Entry 7CXY (X-ray diffraction, 2.20 A resolution); this record covers chains A and B.

[Chain A (and B)]
Name: Carbonic anhydrase
From: Neosartorya fumigata (strain ATCC MYA-4609 / Af293 / CBS 101355 / FGSC A1100)
Notes: EC 4.2.1.1; chain B of this document is another copy of the same molecule, construct and numbering; everything in this record applies to it too
UniProt: A4DA32 (A4DA32_ASPFU); numbering as in UniProt (aligned over 1-228)
Amino-acid sequence (228 residues; numbered 1 to 228; the number before each row is that of its first residue):
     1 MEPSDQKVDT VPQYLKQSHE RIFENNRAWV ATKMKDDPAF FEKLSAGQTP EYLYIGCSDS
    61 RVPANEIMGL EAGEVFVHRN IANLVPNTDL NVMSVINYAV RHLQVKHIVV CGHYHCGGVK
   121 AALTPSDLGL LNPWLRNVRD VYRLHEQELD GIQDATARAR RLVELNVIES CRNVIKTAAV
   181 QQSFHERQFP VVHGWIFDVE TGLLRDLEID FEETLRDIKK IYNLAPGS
Disordered / not traced: 1-8, 223-228 (chain B: 1-15, 223-228)
Differences from the reference sequence: engineered mutation Ala-159 (Tyr in A4DA32)
Metal / ion sites: Zn2+: Cys-57, Asp-59, His-113, Cys-116
Reported in the primary citation:
  - Zn2+ coordination: Cys-57, Asp-59, His-113, Cys-116
  - contacts within the chain: Asp-59/Gly-117 (backbone contact), Asp-59/Gly-118 (backbone contact)

[Interface between chain A and chain B]
Contacting residue pairs (135; chain A residue first):
  Asp-9(A) with Phe-184(B); His-185(B), salt bridge
  Thr-10(A) with Phe-184(B)
  Val-11(A) with Val-191(B), hydrophobic; Phe-211(B), hydrophobic; Glu-212(B)
  Pro-12(A) with Gln-188(B)
  Tyr-14(A) with Lys-106(B)
  Leu-15(A) with Lys-106(B); His-107(B); Gln-188(B); Val-191(B), hydrophobic
  Ser-18(A) with Tyr-52(B); His-107(B), hydrogen bond
  His-19(A) with His-193(B), hydrogen bond; Trp-195(B), hydrogen bond; Asp-206(B), salt bridge
  Ile-22(A) with Tyr-52(B); Met-68(B), hydrophobic; Trp-195(B), hydrophobic
  Phe-23(A) with Trp-195(B); Leu-204(B); Arg-205(B); Asp-206(B)
  Asn-25(A) with Met-68(B), hydrogen bond (side chain-backbone); Gly-69(B)
  Asn-26(A) with Ile-67(B), hydrogen bond (side chain-backbone); Gly-202(B), hydrogen bond (side chain-backbone); Leu-203(B); Leu-204(B), hydrogen bond (side chain-backbone)
  Trp-29(A) with Glu-66(B); Ile-67(B), hydrophobic; Gly-202(B)
  Val-30(A) with Thr-201(B); Gly-202(B); Leu-203(B), hydrophobic
  Met-34(A) with Thr-201(B)
  Phe-41(A) with Val-199(B); Glu-200(B); Thr-201(B); Gly-202(B)
  Leu-44(A) with Val-62(B), hydrophobic
  Ser-45(A) with Val-199(B); Glu-200(B), hydrogen bond
  Tyr-52(A) with Ser-18(B); Ile-22(B)
  Ser-58(A) with Phe-76(B); Val-77(B), hydrogen bond (side chain-backbone)
  Asp-59(A) with Phe-76(B); Tyr-98(B)
  Arg-61(A) with Leu-44(B); Ala-72(B); Gly-73(B)
  Val-62(A) with Trp-29(B), hydrophobic; Leu-44(B), hydrophobic
  Pro-63(A) with Pro-63(B), hydrophobic; Asn-65(B); Ala-72(B)
  Asn-65(A) with Pro-63(B)
  Glu-66(A) with Trp-29(B); Asn-65(B); Glu-66(B)
  Ile-67(A) with Asn-26(B), hydrogen bond (backbone-side chain)
  Met-68(A) with Ile-22(B), hydrophobic; Asn-25(B), hydrogen bond (backbone-side chain)
  Gly-69(A) with Asn-25(B)
  Ala-72(A) with Arg-61(B); Val-62(B), hydrophobic; Pro-63(B)
  Gly-73(A) with Arg-61(B), hydrogen bond (backbone-backbone)
  Phe-76(A) with Ser-58(B); Asp-59(B)
  Val-77(A) with Ser-58(B), hydrogen bond (backbone-side chain); Arg-79(B)
  His-78(A) with His-78(B); Arg-79(B), hydrogen bond (side chain-backbone); Asn-91(B), hydrogen bond
  Arg-79(A) with Val-77(B); His-78(B), hydrogen bond (backbone-side chain); Arg-79(B)
  Asn-80(A) with Asn-91(B)
  Ile-81(A) with Phe-76(B), hydrophobic; Val-95(B), hydrophobic
  Asp-89(A) with Asp-89(B); Asn-91(B), hydrogen bond
  Leu-90(A) with Leu-130(B), hydrophobic; Pro-133(B), hydrophobic
  Asn-91(A) with His-78(B), hydrogen bond; Asn-80(B); Asp-89(B), hydrogen bond; Asn-91(B); Trp-134(B)
  Met-93(A) with Leu-130(B), hydrophobic
  Ser-94(A) with Ile-81(B); Leu-131(B); Trp-134(B)
  Val-95(A) with Ile-81(B)
  Asn-97(A) with Leu-130(B)
  Tyr-98(A) with Asp-59(B); Ile-81(B), hydrophobic; Gly-117(B); Gly-118(B)
  His-102(A) with Leu-128(B); Leu-131(B)
  His-107(A) with Ser-18(B), hydrogen bond
  Gly-117(A) with Tyr-98(B)
  Gly-118(A) with Tyr-98(B)
  Leu-130(A) with Leu-90(B); Met-93(B); Ser-94(B)
  Leu-131(A) with Ser-94(B); Tyr-98(B)
  Pro-133(A) with Leu-90(B), hydrophobic
  Trp-134(A) with Leu-90(B); Asn-91(B); Ser-94(B)
  Trp-195(A) with Ile-22(B), hydrophobic; Phe-23(B)
  Val-199(A) with Phe-41(B); Leu-44(B), hydrophobic; Ser-45(B)
  Glu-200(A) with Phe-41(B)
  Thr-201(A) with Val-30(B)
  Gly-202(A) with Asn-26(B), hydrogen bond (backbone-side chain); Trp-29(B); Val-30(B); Phe-41(B)
  Leu-203(A) with Asn-26(B); Arg-27(B)
  Leu-204(A) with Phe-23(B); Asn-26(B), hydrogen bond (backbone-side chain); Arg-27(B), hydrogen bond (backbone-side chain)
  Arg-205(A) with Phe-23(B)
  Asp-206(A) with His-19(B), salt bridge; Phe-23(B)
Also at the interface, not in a pair above, chain A (69 interface residues in all): Lys-16, Arg-27, Leu-70, Val-75, Val-92, Ala-121, Phe-197
Also at the interface, not in a pair above, chain B (72 interface residues in all): Met-34, Phe-40, Leu-70, Val-92, Asn-97, Ala-121, Phe-189, Phe-197, Lys-219

[In short]
The interface between chain A and chain B involves 69 residues on one side and 72 on the other; the contacts
include 23 hydrogen bonds and 3 salt bridges. Polar contacts include Asp-9(A)/His-185(B), His-19(A)/Asp-206(B)
and Ser-18(A)/His-107(B). From the paper: Zn2+ coordination by Cys-57(A), Asp-59(A) and His-113(A) among
others; contacts within the chain involving Asp-59(A), Gly-117(A) and Gly-118(A).
Chain A and chain B are both Carbonic anhydrase (Neosartorya fumigata (strain ATCC MYA-4609 / Af293 / CBS
101355 / FGSC A1100)); the structure, Structural insights into novel mechanisms of inhibition of the major
b-carbonic anhydrase CafB from the pathogenic ..., was determined by X-ray diffraction, deposited together
with 7CXW and 7CXX.
